PDB entry 7KS0 | electron microscopy, 5.30 A resolution (low resolution: residue-level contacts below are approximate; hydrogen-bond / salt-bridge calls are withheld) | chains C and D of the 4 polymer chains in the assembly

== Chain C ==
Molecule: Glutamate receptor ionotropic, kainate 5, Green fluorescent protein chimera
Source organism: Rattus norvegicus
Reference sequence: chimeric construct of Q63273, P42212: residues 1-827 from Q63273 (GRIK5_RAT) positions 1-827 (same numbers); residues 852-1088 from P42212 positions 2-238 (UniProt number = residue number - 850)
Sequence (1101 residues; numbered 1 to 1101; the number before each row is that of its first residue):
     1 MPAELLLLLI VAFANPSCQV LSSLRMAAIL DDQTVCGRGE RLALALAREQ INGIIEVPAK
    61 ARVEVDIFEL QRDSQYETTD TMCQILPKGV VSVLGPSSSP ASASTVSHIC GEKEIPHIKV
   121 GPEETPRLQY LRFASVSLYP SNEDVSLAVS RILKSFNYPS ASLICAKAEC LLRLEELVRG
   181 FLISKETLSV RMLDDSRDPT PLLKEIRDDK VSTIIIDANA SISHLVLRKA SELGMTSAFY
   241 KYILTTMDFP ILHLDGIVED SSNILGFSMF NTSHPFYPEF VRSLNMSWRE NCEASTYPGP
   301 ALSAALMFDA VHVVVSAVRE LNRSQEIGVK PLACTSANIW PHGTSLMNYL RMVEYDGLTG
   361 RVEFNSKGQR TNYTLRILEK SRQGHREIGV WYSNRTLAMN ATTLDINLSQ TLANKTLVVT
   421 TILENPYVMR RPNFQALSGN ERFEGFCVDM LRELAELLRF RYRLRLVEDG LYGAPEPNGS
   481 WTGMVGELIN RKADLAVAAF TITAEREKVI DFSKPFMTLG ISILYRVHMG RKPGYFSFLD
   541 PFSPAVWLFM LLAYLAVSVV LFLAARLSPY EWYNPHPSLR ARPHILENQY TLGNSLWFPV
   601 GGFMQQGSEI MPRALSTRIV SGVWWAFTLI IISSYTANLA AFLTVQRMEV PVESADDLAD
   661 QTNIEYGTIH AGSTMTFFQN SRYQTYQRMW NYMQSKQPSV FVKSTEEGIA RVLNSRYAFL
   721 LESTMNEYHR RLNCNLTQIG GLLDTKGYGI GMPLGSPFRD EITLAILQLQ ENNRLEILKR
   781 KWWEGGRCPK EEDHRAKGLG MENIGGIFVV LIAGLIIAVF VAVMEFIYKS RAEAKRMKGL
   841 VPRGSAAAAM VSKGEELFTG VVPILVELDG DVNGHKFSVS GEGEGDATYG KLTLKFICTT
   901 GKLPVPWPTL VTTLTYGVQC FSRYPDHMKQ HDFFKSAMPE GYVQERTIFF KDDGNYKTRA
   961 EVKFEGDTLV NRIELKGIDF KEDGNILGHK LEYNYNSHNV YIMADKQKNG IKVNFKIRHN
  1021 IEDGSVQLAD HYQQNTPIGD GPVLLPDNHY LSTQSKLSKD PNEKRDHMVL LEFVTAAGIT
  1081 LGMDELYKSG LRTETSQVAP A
Disordered / not traced: 1-20, 409-415, 567-613, 786-799, 830-1101
Cystine bridges: Cys36-Cys292, Cys83-Cys334, Cys165-Cys170
Sequence notes: conflict Val559 (Cys in Q63273), Ser578 (Cys in Q63273), Ile619 (Cys in Q63273), Ala813 (Cys in Q63273), Leu914 (Phe64 in P42212), Thr915 (Ser65 in P42212), Lys1056 (Ala206 in P42212), Leu1081 (His231 in P42212); linker (828-851); expression tag (1089-1101)
UniProt features mapped onto this chain:
  - glycosylation (N-linked (GlcNAc...) asparagine): Asn219, Asn271, Asn285, Asn322, Asn372, Asn394, Asn400, Asn407, Asn414, Asn478, Asn735
  - modified residue: Tyr916 (Z: -2,3-didehydrotyrosine)

== Chain D ==
Molecule: Glutamate receptor ionotropic, kainate 2
Source organism: Rattus norvegicus
Reference sequence: P42260 (GRIK2_RAT); residue numbers follow UniProt; this construct covers 1-908
Sequence (942 residues; each row starts with the number of its first residue):
     1 MKIISPVLSN LVFSRSIKVL LCLLWIGYSQ GTTHVLRFGG IFEYVESGPM GAEELAFRFA
    61 VNTINRNRTL LPNTTLTYDT QKINLYDSFE ASKKACDQLS LGVAAIFGPS HSSSANAVQS
   121 ICNALGVPHI QTRWKHQVSD NKDSFYVSLY PDFSSLSRAI LDLVQFFKWK TVTVVYDDST
   181 GLIRLQELIK APSRYNLRLK IRQLPADTKD AKPLLKEMKR GKEFHVIFDC SHEMAAGILK
   241 QALAMGMMTE YYHYIFTTLD LFALDVEPYR YSGVNMTGFR ILNTENTQVS SIIEKWSMER
   301 LQAPPKPDSG LLDGFMTTDA ALMYDAVHVV SVAVQQFPQM TVSSLQCNRH KPWRFGTRFM
   361 SLIKEAHWEG LTGRITFNKT NGLRTDFDLD VISLKEEGLE KIGTWDPASG LNMTESQKGK
   421 PANITDSLSN RSLIVTTILE EPYVLFKKSD KPLYGNDRFE GYCIDLLREL STILGFTYEI
   481 RLVEDGKYGA QDDVNGQWNG MVRELIDHKA DLAVAPLAIT YVREKVIDFS KPFMTLGISI
   541 LYRKPNGTNP GVFSFLNPLS PDIWMYVLLA YLGVSVVLFV IARFSPYEWY NPHPSNPDSD
   601 VVENNFTLLN SFWFGVGALM QQGSELMPKA LSTRIVGGIW WFFTLIIISS YTANLAAFLT
   661 VERMESPIDS ADDLAKQTKI EYGAVEDGAT MTFFKKSKIS TYDKMWAFMS SRRQSVLVKS
   721 NEEGIQRVLT SDYAFLMEST TIEFVTQRNC NLTQIGGLID SKGYGVGTPM GSPYRDKITI
   781 AILQLQEEGK LHMMKEKWWR GNGCPEEESK EASALGVQNI GGIFIVLAAG LVLSVFVAVG
   841 EFLYKSKKNA QLEKRSFCSA MVEELRMSLK CQRRLKHKPQ APVIVKTEEV INMHTFNDRR
   901 LPGKETMASG LRSAWSHPQF EKGGGSGGGS GGGSWSHPQF EK
Disordered / not traced: 1-32, 417-432, 584-629, 803-816, 846-942
Cystine bridges: Cys96-Cys347
Sequence notes: conflict Val567 (Ile in P42260), Val576 (Cys in P42260), Ser595 (Cys in P42260); expression tag (909-942)
UniProt features mapped onto this chain:
  - binding site (L-glutamate): Pro516, Ala518, Arg523, Ala689, Thr690, Glu738
  - modified residue (Phosphoserine): Ser846, Ser868
  - glycosylation (N-linked (GlcNAc...) asparagine): Asn67, Asn73, Asn275, Asn378, Asn412, Asn423, Asn430, Asn546, Asn751
  - cross-link: Lys886 (Glycyl lysine isopeptide (Lys-Gly) (interchain with G-Cter in SUMO1))
  - natural variant: Tyr571 (Y571C: In RNA edited version), Gln621 (Q621R: In RNA edited version)
  - mutagenesis: Asn751 (N751Q: Loss of glycosylation), Val883 (V883A: Abolishes interaction with KLHL17. Abolishes actinfilin-mediated degradation), Ile884 (I884A: Abolishes interaction with KLHL17. Abolishes actinfilin-mediated degradation), Lys886 (K886R: Abolishes sumoylation. Loss of kainate-mediated endocytosis)

== How chain C and chain D interact ==
Residue-residue contacts (68):
  Asp73(C) - Asp140(D)
  Gln75(C) - Asn116(D)
  Gln75(C) - Ala117(D)
  Gln75(C) - Ser120(D)
  Tyr76(C) - Ser120(D)
  Tyr76(C) - Ala124(D)
  Tyr76(C) - Asn348(D)
  Tyr76(C) - Arg349(D)
  Ile109(C) - Phe89(D)
  Glu112(C) - Asp87(D)
  Glu124(C) - His136(D)
  Pro126(C) - His136(D)
  Leu128(C) - His111(D)
  Tyr130(C) - Asp207(D)
  Leu131(C) - Tyr86(D)
  Lys167(C) - Ser139(D)
  Ala168(C) - Ile183(D)
  Ala168(C) - Gln186(D)
  Glu169(C) - His136(D)
  Glu169(C) - Gln137(D)
  Glu169(C) - Val138(D)
  Glu169(C) - Ser139(D)
  Leu171(C) - Leu182(D)
  Leu171(C) - Gln186(D)
  Leu171(C) - Ile189(D)
  Leu172(C) - Ile183(D)
  Glu175(C) - Tyr176(D)
  Glu175(C) - Asp178(D)
  Glu175(C) - Leu182(D)
  Glu175(C) - Gln203(D)
  Arg179(C) - Tyr176(D)
  Arg179(C) - Ile201(D)
  Arg179(C) - Gln203(D)
  Phe181(C) - Lys200(D)
  Leu182(C) - Leu199(D)
  Leu182(C) - Lys200(D)
  Ile183(C) - Ile189(D)
  Ile183(C) - Leu197(D)
  Ile183(C) - Arg198(D)
  Ile183(C) - Leu199(D)
  Ser184(C) - Pro192(D)
  Ser184(C) - Leu197(D)
  Ser184(C) - Arg198(D)
  Lys185(C) - Pro192(D)
  Lys185(C) - Ser193(D)
  Lys185(C) - Tyr195(D)
  Glu186(C) - Arg198(D)
  Val190(C) - Lys190(D)
  Arg191(C) - Ser193(D)
  Met192(C) - Lys190(D)
  Cys334(C) - Phe89(D)
  Cys334(C) - Lys93(D)
  Thr335(C) - Lys93(D)
  Ser543(C) - Val817(D)
  Val623(C) - Leu827(D)
  Leu629(C) - Ile648(D)
  Ile630(C) - Tyr651(D)
  Ile630(C) - Ile823(D)
  Ser633(C) - Tyr651(D)
  Ser633(C) - Thr652(D)
  Thr636(C) - Thr652(D)
  Ala637(C) - Leu655(D)
  Ala637(C) - Ala656(D)
  Ala637(C) - Leu659(D)
  Asn638(C) - Leu659(D)
  Ala641(C) - Leu659(D)
  Ala641(C) - Thr660(D)
  Thr644(C) - Thr660(D)
Interface residues without a listed pair, chain C (54 interface residues in all): Ser74, Thr79, Asp80, Ala101, Thr105, His108, Val178, Thr187, Ser189, Val546, Val620, Trp625, Phe627, Ser634, Ala640, Val645
Interface residues without a listed pair, chain D (54 interface residues in all): Ser88, Ser113, Ile121, Arg194, Ala206, Cys347, His350, Trp640, Val826, Gly830, Ser834

== Overview ==
The chain C/chain D interface involves 54 residues from each chain. From UniProt: 6 L-glutamate-binding
residues and 4 mutagenesis sites on chain D.
Chain C is Glutamate receptor ionotropic, kainate 5, Green fluorescent protein chimera and chain D is
Glutamate receptor ionotropic, kainate 2, both from Rattus norvegicus; the structure, GluK2/K5 with
6-Cyano-7-nitroquinoxaline-2,3-dione (CNQX), was determined by electron microscopy, deposited together with
7KS3.
